PDB entry 8Q15 | electron microscopy, 3.60 A resolution | chains A and I of the 10 polymer chains in the assembly

Chain A:
Name: Histone H2A.2
UniProtKB: A2YMC6 (H2A2_ORYSI); residues 1-135 here = UniProt positions 1-135
Sequence (135 residues; numbered 1 to 135; the number before each row is that of its first residue):
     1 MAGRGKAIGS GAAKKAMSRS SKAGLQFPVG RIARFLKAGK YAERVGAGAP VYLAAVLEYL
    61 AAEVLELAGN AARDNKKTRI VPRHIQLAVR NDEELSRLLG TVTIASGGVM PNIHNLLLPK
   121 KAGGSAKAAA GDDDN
Unresolved in the structure: 1-19, 104-135

Chain I:
Molecule: Widom 601
Sequence (146 nucleotides; row label = number of the first residue in the row; numbers below 1 keep their minus sign (DC-72 is residue -72)):
   -72 CAGGATGTAT ATATGTGACA CGTGCCTGGA GACTAGGGAG TAATCCCCTT GGCGGTTAAA
   -12 ACGCGGGGGA CAGCGCGTAC GTGCGTTTAA GCGGTGCTAG AGCTGTCTAC GACCAATTGA
    48 GCGGCCTCGG CACCGGGATT CTCCAG
Unresolved in the structure: -72 to -47, 73

Interface between chain A and chain I:
Residue-residue contacts - 6 pairs, chain A then chain I:
  Lys22(A) with DG-42(I), salt bridge to the phosphate
  Gly30(A) with DA-43(I), phosphate contact
  Arg31(A) with DG-44(I), salt bridge to the phosphate
  Arg34(A) with DG-45(I), sugar contact; DG-44(I), salt bridge to the phosphate
  Arg44(A) with DG-35(I), hydrogen bond to the sugar
Interface residues without a listed pair, chain A (6 interface residues in all): Ser20
Interface residues without a listed pair, chain I (6 interface residues in all): DG-37

In short:
Chain A and chain I each contribute 6 residues to their interface, with 1 hydrogen bond and 3 salt bridges.
Among the polar pairs are Arg44(A)-DG-35(I), Lys22(A)-DG-42(I) and Arg31(A)-DG-44(I).
Here chain A is Histone H2A.2 and chain I is Widom 601. Entry 8Q15 (CryoEM structure of canonical rice
nucleosome core particle) was determined by electron microscopy (same publication as 8Q16).
